8OEJ - chains A and T of the 7 polymer chains in the assembly; structure by electron microscopy, 7.96 A resolution (low resolution: residue-level contacts below are approximate; hydrogen-bond / salt-bridge calls are withheld).

Chain A:
Molecule: Replication factor A
Organism: Pyrococcus abyssi
UniProt: G8ZHS0 (G8ZHS0_PYRAB); numbering as in UniProt (aligned over 3-358)
Sequence (358 residues; each row starts with the number of its first residue):
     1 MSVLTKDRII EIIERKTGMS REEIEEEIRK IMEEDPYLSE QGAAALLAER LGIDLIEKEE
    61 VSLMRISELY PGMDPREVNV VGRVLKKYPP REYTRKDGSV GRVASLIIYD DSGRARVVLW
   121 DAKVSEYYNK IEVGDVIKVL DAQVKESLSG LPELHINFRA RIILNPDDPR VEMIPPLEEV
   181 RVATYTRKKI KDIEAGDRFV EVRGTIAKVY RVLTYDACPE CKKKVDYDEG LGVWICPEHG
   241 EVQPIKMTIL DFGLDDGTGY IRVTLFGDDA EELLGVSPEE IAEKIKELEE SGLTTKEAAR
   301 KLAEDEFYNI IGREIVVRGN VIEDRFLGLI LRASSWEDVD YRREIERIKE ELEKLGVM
Unresolved in the structure: 1-61, 175-185
Differences from the reference sequence: initiating methionine (1); expression tag (2)
Metal / ion sites: Zn2+: Cys218, Cys221, Cys236, His239

Chain T:
Molecule: poly dT
Sequence (100 nucleotides; each row starts with the number of its first residue):
     1 TTTTTTTTTT TTTTTTTTTT TTTTTTTTTT TTTTTTTTTT TTTTTTTTTT TTTTTTTTTT
    61 TTTTTTTTTT TTTTTTTTTT TTTTTTTTTT TTTTTTTTTT
Unresolved in the structure: 15-34, 49-100

Chain A / chain T interface:
Pairs across the interface (26):
  Lys208(A) with DT42(T)
  Tyr210(A) with DT42(T)
  Arg211(A) with DT37(T)
  Tyr215(A) with DT36(T); DT37(T)
  Lys222(A) with DT36(T)
  Lys223(A) with DT35(T); DT36(T); DT37(T)
  Lys224(A) with DT36(T); DT37(T); DT38(T)
  Ile249(A) with DT37(T)
  Phe266(A) with DT36(T); DT37(T)
  Lys296(A) with DT38(T); DT39(T)
  Arg300(A) with DT40(T)
  Asp324(A) with DT39(T)
  Phe326(A) with DT39(T); DT40(T); DT41(T)
  Leu327(A) with DT39(T); DT41(T)
  Arg332(A) with DT37(T); DT38(T)
Other interface residues (no listed pair), chain A (20 interface residues in all): Cys221, Met247, Arg262, Thr264, Arg325

Summary:
Chain A and chain T form an interface of 20 and 8 residues respectively. The Zn2+ site is built by Cys218(A),
Cys221(A), Cys236(A) and His239(A).
Here chain A is Replication factor A (Pyrococcus abyssi) and chain T is poly dT. Entry 8OEJ (Extended RPA-DNA
nucleoprotein filament) was determined by electron microscopy, deposited together with 8AAJ, 8AAS, 8C5Y, 8C5Z
and 8OEL.
